PDB entry 4L09 | X-ray diffraction, 2.05 A resolution | chains A and C

# Chain A
Protein: Tankyrase-2
Organism: Homo sapiens
Notes: EC 2.4.2.30; fragment: C-terminal fragment
Reference sequence: Q9H2K2 (TNKS2_HUMAN); residue numbers follow UniProt; this construct covers 946-1113
Sequence (191 residues; numbered 923 to 1113; the number before each row is that of its first residue):
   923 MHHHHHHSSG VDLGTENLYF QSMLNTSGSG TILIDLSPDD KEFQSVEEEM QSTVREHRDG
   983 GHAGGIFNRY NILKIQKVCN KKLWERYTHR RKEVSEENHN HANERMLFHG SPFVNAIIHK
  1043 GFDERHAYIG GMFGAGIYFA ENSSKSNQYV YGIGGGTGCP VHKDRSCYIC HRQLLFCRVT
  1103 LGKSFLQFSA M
Unresolved in the structure: 923-951, 1113
Differences from the reference sequence: expression tag (923-945)
Swiss-Prot annotation at these positions:
  - binding site (Zn(2+)): Cys-1081, His-1084, Cys-1089, Cys-1092
  - mutagenesis: Met-1054 (M1054V: Loss of activity)
Metal / ion sites: Zn2+: Cys-1081, His-1084, Cys-1089, Cys-1092
Residues lining bound ligands: 4-(4-oxo-4H-chromen-2-yl)benzoic acid (1UR): Phe-1030, His-1031, Gly-1032, Ser-1033, Phe-1035, Ala-1049, Tyr-1050, Tyr-1060, Phe-1061, Ala-1062, Lys-1067, Ser-1068, Tyr-1071, Ile-1075

# Chain C
Protein: Tankyrase-2
Organism: Homo sapiens
Notes: EC 2.4.2.30; fragment: C-terminal fragment
Reference sequence: Q9H2K2 (TNKS2_HUMAN); residues 1114-1162 here = UniProt positions 1114-1162
Sequence (49 residues; row label = number of the first residue in the row):
  1114 KMAHSPPGHH SVTGRPSVNG LALAEYVIYR GEQAYPEYLI TYQIMRPEG
Unresolved in the structure: 1114, 1162

# Chain A / chain C interface
Residue-residue contacts (152; chain A residue first):
  Leu-958(A) / Tyr-1151(C)  hydrophobic
  Glu-964(A) / Tyr-1151(C)  hydrogen bond
  Val-968(A) / Tyr-1151(C)
  Val-968(A) / Ile-1153(C)  hydrophobic
  Met-972(A) / Tyr-1155(C)  hydrophobic
  Arg-977(A) / Asn-1132(C)
  Arg-977(A) / Leu-1134(C)
  Arg-977(A) / Ala-1135(C)
  Arg-980(A) / Val-1131(C)
  Arg-980(A) / Asn-1132(C)
  Gly-986(A) / Ile-1157(C)
  Ile-988(A) / Met-1158(C)
  Ile-988(A) / Pro-1160(C)
  Phe-989(A) / Ile-1157(C)  hydrophobic
  Phe-989(A) / Met-1158(C)
  Asn-990(A) / Pro-1160(C)
  Arg-991(A) / Ile-1157(C)
  Arg-991(A) / Met-1158(C)  hydrogen bond (backbone-backbone)
  Tyr-992(A) / Tyr-1155(C)  hydrophobic
  Tyr-992(A) / Gln-1156(C)
  Tyr-992(A) / Met-1158(C)
  Asn-993(A) / Tyr-1155(C)
  Asn-993(A) / Gln-1156(C)  hydrogen bond (backbone-backbone)
  Asn-993(A) / Met-1158(C)
  Ile-994(A) / Thr-1154(C)
  Ile-994(A) / Tyr-1155(C)  hydrophobic
  Leu-995(A) / Thr-1154(C)  hydrogen bond (backbone-backbone)
  Lys-996(A) / Leu-1152(C)
  Lys-996(A) / Ile-1153(C)
  Lys-996(A) / Thr-1154(C)  hydrogen bond (backbone-backbone)
  Ile-997(A) / Leu-1152(C)
  Gln-998(A) / Glu-1150(C)
  Gln-998(A) / Tyr-1151(C)
  Gln-998(A) / Leu-1152(C)  hydrogen bond (backbone-backbone)
  Lys-999(A) / Glu-1150(C)
  Lys-999(A) / Tyr-1151(C)
  Val-1000(A) / Tyr-1148(C)  hydrogen bond (backbone-side chain)
  Val-1000(A) / Pro-1149(C)
  Val-1000(A) / Glu-1150(C)  hydrogen bond (backbone-backbone)
  Cys-1001(A) / Tyr-1148(C)
  Asn-1002(A) / Tyr-1148(C)  hydrogen bond (backbone-side chain)
  Leu-1005(A) / Tyr-1148(C)
  Trp-1006(A) / Tyr-1148(C)
  Trp-1006(A) / Glu-1150(C)
  Arg-1008(A) / Glu-1145(C)
  Tyr-1009(A) / Glu-1145(C)
  Tyr-1009(A) / Gln-1146(C)
  Tyr-1009(A) / Ala-1147(C)
  Tyr-1009(A) / Tyr-1148(C)
  Arg-1012(A) / His-1123(C)
  Arg-1012(A) / Arg-1143(C)
  Arg-1012(A) / Glu-1145(C)
  Arg-1012(A) / Gln-1146(C)  hydrogen bond
  Val-1016(A) / His-1123(C)
  Glu-1019(A) / His-1123(C)  salt bridge
  Arg-1027(A) / Tyr-1139(C)  hydrogen bond
  Leu-1029(A) / Tyr-1139(C)  hydrophobic
  Phe-1044(A) / Gly-1144(C)
  Phe-1044(A) / Ala-1147(C)  hydrophobic
  Glu-1046(A) / Met-1115(C)
  Phe-1055(A) / Gly-1127(C)
  Phe-1055(A) / Val-1140(C)  hydrophobic
  Phe-1055(A) / Tyr-1142(C)  hydrogen bond (backbone-side chain)
  Ala-1057(A) / Met-1115(C)
  Ala-1057(A) / Ala-1116(C)  hydrogen bond (backbone-backbone)
  Ala-1057(A) / Tyr-1142(C)
  Gly-1058(A) / Val-1140(C)
  Gly-1058(A) / Ile-1141(C)
  Gly-1058(A) / Tyr-1142(C)
  Ile-1059(A) / Met-1115(C)  hydrophobic
  Ile-1059(A) / Tyr-1139(C)
  Ile-1059(A) / Val-1140(C)
  Ile-1059(A) / Ile-1141(C)  hydrogen bond (backbone-backbone)
  Tyr-1060(A) / Tyr-1139(C)
  Tyr-1060(A) / Val-1140(C)  hydrophobic
  Phe-1061(A) / Glu-1138(C)
  Phe-1061(A) / Tyr-1139(C)  hydrogen bond (backbone-backbone)
  Phe-1061(A) / Ile-1141(C)  hydrophobic
  Phe-1061(A) / Ala-1147(C)  hydrophobic
  Glu-1063(A) / Leu-1136(C)
  Glu-1063(A) / Ala-1137(C)  hydrogen bond (backbone-backbone)
  Glu-1063(A) / Tyr-1139(C)  hydrogen bond
  Asn-1064(A) / Ala-1135(C)
  Asn-1064(A) / Leu-1136(C)  hydrogen bond (side chain-backbone)
  Lys-1067(A) / Glu-1138(C)
  Asn-1069(A) / Tyr-1155(C)  hydrogen bond
  Asn-1069(A) / Ile-1157(C)
  Val-1072(A) / Tyr-1155(C)
  Ser-1088(A) / Ile-1157(C)
  Cys-1089(A) / Ile-1157(C)
  Tyr-1090(A) / Gln-1156(C)
  Tyr-1090(A) / Ile-1157(C)
  Tyr-1090(A) / Met-1158(C)
  Tyr-1090(A) / Arg-1159(C)
  Ile-1091(A) / Gln-1156(C)  hydrogen bond (backbone-side chain)
  Cys-1092(A) / Gln-1156(C)
  His-1093(A) / Tyr-1155(C)
  Arg-1094(A) / Ile-1153(C)
  Arg-1094(A) / Thr-1154(C)
  Arg-1094(A) / Tyr-1155(C)  hydrogen bond (backbone-backbone)
  Arg-1094(A) / Ile-1157(C)
  Gln-1095(A) / Leu-1152(C)
  Gln-1095(A) / Ile-1153(C)
  Gln-1095(A) / Thr-1154(C)  hydrogen bond
  Gln-1095(A) / Tyr-1155(C)
  Leu-1096(A) / Tyr-1151(C)
  Leu-1096(A) / Leu-1152(C)
  Leu-1096(A) / Ile-1153(C)  hydrogen bond (backbone-backbone)
  Leu-1096(A) / Tyr-1155(C)
  Leu-1097(A) / Pro-1149(C)  hydrophobic
  Leu-1097(A) / Tyr-1151(C)
  Leu-1097(A) / Leu-1152(C)  hydrophobic
  Phe-1098(A) / Glu-1150(C)  hydrogen bond (backbone-backbone)
  Phe-1098(A) / Tyr-1151(C)  hydrogen bond (backbone-backbone)
  Cys-1099(A) / Tyr-1148(C)
  Cys-1099(A) / Pro-1149(C)  hydrophobic
  Arg-1100(A) / Ala-1147(C)
  Arg-1100(A) / Tyr-1148(C)  hydrogen bond (backbone-backbone)
  Arg-1100(A) / Glu-1150(C)  salt bridge
  Val-1101(A) / Ile-1141(C)  hydrophobic
  Val-1101(A) / Gln-1146(C)
  Val-1101(A) / Ala-1147(C)  hydrophobic
  Thr-1102(A) / Ile-1141(C)
  Thr-1102(A) / Gln-1146(C)  hydrogen bond (backbone-backbone)
  Leu-1103(A) / His-1123(C)
  Leu-1103(A) / Ser-1124(C)  hydrogen bond (backbone-side chain)
  Leu-1103(A) / Tyr-1139(C)  hydrophobic
  Gly-1104(A) / His-1123(C)
  Lys-1105(A) / Gly-1121(C)
  Lys-1105(A) / His-1122(C)
  Lys-1105(A) / His-1123(C)  hydrogen bond (backbone-backbone)
  Lys-1105(A) / Ser-1124(C)
  Ser-1106(A) / His-1122(C)
  Ser-1106(A) / Ser-1124(C)  hydrogen bond
  Ser-1106(A) / Val-1125(C)
  Ser-1106(A) / Thr-1126(C)  hydrogen bond
  Phe-1107(A) / Pro-1119(C)  hydrophobic
  Phe-1107(A) / His-1122(C)
  Phe-1107(A) / Ser-1124(C)  hydrogen bond (backbone-backbone)
  Phe-1107(A) / Val-1125(C)
  Phe-1107(A) / Thr-1126(C)  hydrogen bond (backbone-backbone)
  Leu-1108(A) / Thr-1126(C)
  Leu-1108(A) / Arg-1128(C)
  Gln-1109(A) / Thr-1126(C)  hydrogen bond (backbone-backbone)
  Gln-1109(A) / Gly-1127(C)
  Gln-1109(A) / Arg-1128(C)  hydrogen bond (backbone-backbone)
  Phe-1110(A) / Arg-1128(C)
  Ser-1111(A) / Arg-1128(C)  hydrogen bond (backbone-backbone)
  Ser-1111(A) / Pro-1129(C)
  Ser-1111(A) / Ser-1130(C)  hydrogen bond (backbone-backbone)
  Ala-1112(A) / Ser-1130(C)
  Ala-1112(A) / Val-1131(C)  hydrophobic
Other interface residues (no listed pair), chain A (81 interface residues in all): Leu-955, Thr-975, Gly-987, Glu-1015, Asn-1020, Met-1028, Phe-1030, Ile-1039, Ile-1040, Asp-1045, Ala-1049, Ala-1062

# Summary
81 residues of chain A face 42 of chain C across their interface; the contacts include 37 hydrogen bonds and 2
salt bridges. Polar pairs include Glu-1019(A)/His-1123(C), Arg-1100(A)/Glu-1150(C) and Glu-964(A)/Tyr-1151(C).
Chain A binds 4-(4-oxo-4H-chromen-2-yl)benzoic acid.
Here chain A is Tankyrase-2 and chain C is Tankyrase-2, both from Homo sapiens. Entry 4L09 (Crystal structure
of human tankyrase 2 in complex with 4-(4-oxo-4H-chromen-2-yl)benzoic acid) was determined by X-ray
diffraction, deposited together with 4KZL, 4KZQ, 4KZU, 4L0B, 4L0I, 4L0S and 10 further entries.
